6KWA - chain A; structure by X-ray diffraction, 2.09 A resolution.

# Chain A
Name: 2-oxoglutarate (2OG) and Fe(II)-dependent oxygenase superfamily protein
Source organism: Arabidopsis thaliana
UniProtKB: Q9XI75 (Q9XI75_ARATH); residue numbers follow UniProt; this construct covers 9-277
Chain sequence (270 residues; row label = number of the first residue in the row):
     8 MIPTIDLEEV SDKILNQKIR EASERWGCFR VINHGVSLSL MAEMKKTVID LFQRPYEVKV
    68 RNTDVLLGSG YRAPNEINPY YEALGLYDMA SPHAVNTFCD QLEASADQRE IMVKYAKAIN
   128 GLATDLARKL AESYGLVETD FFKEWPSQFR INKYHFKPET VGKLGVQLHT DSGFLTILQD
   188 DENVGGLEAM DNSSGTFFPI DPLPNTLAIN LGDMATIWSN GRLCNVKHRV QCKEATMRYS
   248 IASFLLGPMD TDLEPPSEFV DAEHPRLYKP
Not modelled in the structure: 275-277
Differences from the reference sequence: initiating methionine (8)
Bound ions: Mg2+ near Asp178 (its only coordinating residue here)

# Overview
Chain A is 2-oxoglutarate (2OG) and Fe(II)-dependent oxygenase superfamily protein (Arabidopsis thaliana); the
structure, AtDAO1(dioxygenase for auxin oxidation 1 from Arabidopsis thaliana), was determined by X-ray
diffraction, deposited together with 6KWB.
